Entry 3UTL (X-ray diffraction, 2.61 A resolution); this record covers chain A.

[Chain A]
Name: Pepsin A
Organism: Homo sapiens
Notes: EC 3.4.23.1
UniProtKB: P00790 (PEPA_HUMAN); residues 1-326 here correspond to UniProt positions 63-388 (UniProt number = residue number + 62)
Sequence (326 residues; numbered 1 to 326; the number before each row is that of its first residue):
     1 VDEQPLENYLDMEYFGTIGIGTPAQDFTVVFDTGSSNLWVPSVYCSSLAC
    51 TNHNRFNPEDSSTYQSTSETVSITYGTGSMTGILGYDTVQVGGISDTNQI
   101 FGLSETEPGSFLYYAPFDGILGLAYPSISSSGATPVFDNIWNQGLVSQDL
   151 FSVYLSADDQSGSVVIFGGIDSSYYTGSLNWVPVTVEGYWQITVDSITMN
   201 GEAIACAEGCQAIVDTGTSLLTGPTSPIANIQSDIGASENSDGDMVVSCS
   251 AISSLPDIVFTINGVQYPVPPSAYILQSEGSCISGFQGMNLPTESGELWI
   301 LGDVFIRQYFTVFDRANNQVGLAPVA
Disulfide bonds: Cys45-Cys50, Cys206-Cys210, Cys249-Cys282

[Overview]
Chain A is Pepsin A (Homo sapiens); the structure, Human pepsin 3b, was determined by X-ray diffraction (same
publication as 3URI, 3URL and 3URJ).
